Entry 1K6O (X-ray diffraction, 3.19 A resolution); this record covers chains D and B of the 5 polymer chains in the assembly.

Chain D:
Molecule: 23-nt DNA strand
Sequence (23 nucleotides; numbered 101 to 123; the number before each row is that of its first residue):
   101 CACAGGATGT CCATATTAGG ACA

Chain B:
Name: Serum response factor
Source organism: Homo sapiens
Notes: fragment: 133-235
UniProtKB: P11831 (SRF_HUMAN); residues 133-235 here = UniProt positions 133-235
Sequence (103 residues; each row starts with the number of its first residue):
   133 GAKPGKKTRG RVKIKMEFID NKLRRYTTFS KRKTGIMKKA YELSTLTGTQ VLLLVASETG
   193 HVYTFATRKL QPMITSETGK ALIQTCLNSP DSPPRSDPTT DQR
Disordered / not traced: 133-136, 222-235
Curated features (UniProtKB/Swiss-Prot):
  - DNA-binding region: Gly133 to Pro222
  - modified residue: Ser224 (Phosphoserine)

How chain D and chain B interact:
Pairs across the interface (23; chain D residue first):
  DA107(D) - Thr191(B)  phosphate contact
  DA107(D) - Tyr195(B)  sugar contact
  DT108(D) - Ser162(B)  base contact
  DT108(D) - Lys165(B)  salt bridge to the phosphate
  DT108(D) - Tyr195(B)  hydrogen bond to the phosphate
  DT110(D) - Lys163(B)  base contact
  DC111(D) - Lys163(B)  base contact
  DC112(D) - Lys139(B)  phosphate contact
  DC112(D) - Thr140(B)  hydrogen bond to the base
  DA113(D) - Lys138(B)  phosphate contact
  DA113(D) - Lys139(B)  hydrogen bond to the phosphate
  DA113(D) - Thr140(B)  hydrogen bond to the sugar
  DA113(D) - Arg141(B)  phosphate contact
  DA113(D) - Gly142(B)  hydrogen bond to the sugar
  DA113(D) - Arg143(B)  hydrogen bond to the base
  DT114(D) - Arg141(B)  sugar contact
  DT114(D) - Gly142(B)  sugar contact
  DT114(D) - Arg143(B)  hydrogen bond to the sugar
  DA115(D) - Arg143(B)  sugar contact
  DA115(D) - Lys145(B)  sugar contact
  DT116(D) - Arg143(B)  sugar contact
  DT117(D) - Lys171(B)  hydrogen bond to the phosphate
  DA118(D) - Lys171(B)  salt bridge to the phosphate
Interface residues without a listed pair, chain D (12 interface residues in all): DG119
Interface residues without a listed pair, chain B (16 interface residues in all): Val144, Tyr158, Leu178

In short:
The interface between chain D and chain B involves 12 residues on one side and 16 on the other, with 8
hydrogen bonds and 2 salt bridges. Polar pairs include DC112(D)-Thr140(B), DA113(D)-Arg143(B) and
DA113(D)-Thr140(B). UniProt lists a DNA-binding region on chain B.
Here chain D is a 23-nt DNA strand and chain B is Serum response factor (Homo sapiens). Entry 1K6O (Crystal
Structure of a Ternary SAP-1/SRF/c-fos SRE DNA Complex) was determined by X-ray diffraction.
